Entry 7D4F (electron microscopy, 2.57 A resolution); this record covers chains C and A of the 4 polymer chains in the assembly.

# Chain C
Protein: Non-structural protein 7
Source organism: Severe acute respiratory syndrome coronavirus 2
UniProt: P0DTD1 (R1AB_SARS2); residues 1-83 here correspond to UniProt positions 3860-3942 (UniProt number = residue number + 3859)
Sequence (84 residues; row label = number of the first residue in the row; numbering starts at 0):
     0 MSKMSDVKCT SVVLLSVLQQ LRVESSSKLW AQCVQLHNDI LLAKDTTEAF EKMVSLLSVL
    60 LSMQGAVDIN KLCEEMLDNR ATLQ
Not modelled in the structure: 0-1, 65-83
Sequence notes: initiating methionine (0)
Swiss-Prot annotation at these positions:
  - site: Q83 (Cleavage)

# Chain A
Protein: RNA-directed RNA polymerase
Source organism: Severe acute respiratory syndrome coronavirus 2
Notes: EC 2.7.7.48
UniProt: P0DTD1 (R1AB_SARS2); residues 1-932 here correspond to UniProt positions 4393-5324 (UniProt number = residue number + 4392)
Sequence (943 residues; row label = number of the first residue in the row; numbering starts at 0):
     0 MSADAQSFLN RVCGVSAARL TPCGTGTSTD VVYRAFDIYN DKVAGFAKFL KTNCCRFQEK
    60 DEDDNLIDSY FVVKRHTFSN YQHEETIYNL LKDCPAVAKH DFFKFRIDGD MVPHISRQRL
   120 TKYTMADLVY ALRHFDEGNC DTLKEILVTY NCCDDDYFNK KDWYDFVENP DILRVYANLG
   180 ERVRQALLKT VQFCDAMRNA GIVGVLTLDN QDLNGNWYDF GDFIQTTPGS GVPVVDSYYS
   240 LLMPILTLTR ALTAESHVDT DLTKPYIKWD LLKYDFTEER LKLFDRYFKY WDQTYHPNCV
   300 NCLDDRCILH CANFNVLFST VFPPTSFGPL VRKIFVDGVP FVVSTGYHFR ELGVVHNQDV
   360 NLHSSRLSFK ELLVYAADPA MHAASGNLLL DKRTTCFSVA ALTNNVAFQT VKPGNFNKDF
   420 YDFAVSKGFF KEGSSVELKH FFFAQDGNAA ISDYDYYRYN LPTMCDIRQL LFVVEVVDKY
   480 FDCYDGGCIN ANQVIVNNLD KSAGFPFNKW GKARLYYDSM SYEDQDALFA YTKRNVIPTI
   540 TQMNLKYAIS AKNRARTVAG VSICSTMTNR QFHQKLLKSI AATRGATVVI GTSKFYGGWH
   600 NMLKTVYSDV ENPHLMGWDY PKCDRAMPNM LRIMASLVLA RKHTTCCSLS HRFYRLANEC
   660 AQVLSEMVMC GGSLYVKPGG TSSGDATTAY ANSVFNICQA VTANVNALLS TDGNKIADKY
   720 VRNLQHRLYE CLYRNRDVDT DFVNEFYAYL RKHFSMMILS DDAVVCFNST YASQGLVASI
   780 KNFKSVLYYQ NNVFMSEAKC WTETDLTKGP HEFCSQHTML VKQGDDYVYL PYPDPSRILG
   840 AGCFVDDIVK TDGTLMIERF VSLAIDAYPL TKHPNQEYAD VFHLYLQYIR KLHDELTGHM
   900 LDMYSVMLTN DNTSRYWEPE FYEAMYTPHT VLQGGSENLY FQG
Not modelled in the structure: 0-5, 23-30, 107-109, 896-910, 930-942
Sequence notes: initiating methionine (0); expression tag (933-942)
Metal / ion sites: Zn2+ site 1: H295, C301, C306, C310; Zn2+ site 2: C487, C645, C646
Ligand contacts:
  - suramin (H3U; 8-(3-(3-aminobenzamido)-4-methylbenzamido)naphthalene-1,3,5-trisulfonic acid), molecule 1: H439, I548, S549, A550, K551, R553, R555, R836, A840, R858, S861, L862, D865
  - suramin (H3U), molecule 2: I494, N496, N497, K500, R569, Q573, L576, K577, A580, I589, G590, T591, A685, Y689, L758, C813
Swiss-Prot annotation at these positions:
  - region: K545 to R555 (Interaction with RMP Remdesivir), T582 to P620 (RdRp Palm N-ter)
  - active site: S759, D760, D761
  - binding site (Mn(2+)): N209, D218
  - binding site (Zn(2+)): H295, C301, C306, C310, C487, H642, C645, C646
  - site: Q932 (Cleavage)
Reported in the primary citation:
  - binding site for suramin: H439, N496, N497, K500, S549, A550, K551, R553, R555, R569, Q573, L576, K577, A580, G590, A685, Y689, L758, R836, A840, S861, L862, D865

# How chain C and chain A interact
Contacting residue pairs - 30 pairs, chain C then chain A:
  K2(C) with F429(A)
  S4(C) with Y420(A), hydrogen bond; F429(A); L437(A)
  D5(C) with Y420(A), hydrogen bond (backbone-side chain)
  K7(C) with F440(A)
  C8(C) with F415(A), hydrophobic; L437(A), hydrophobic; F843(A), hydrophobic
  V11(C) with G413(A); F843(A), hydrophobic
  V12(C) with F415(A), hydrophobic
  L14(C) with P412(A), hydrophobic; A443(A), hydrophobic
  S15(C) with P412(A); G413(A), hydrogen bond (side chain-backbone)
  Q18(C) with K411(A)
  E23(C) with T409(A), hydrogen bond
  W29(C) with T409(A); Q444(A), hydrogen bond (side chain-backbone); D445(A)
  V33(C) with A443(A)
  H36(C) with P412(A); F441(A)
  N37(C) with F442(A); A443(A); N552(A)
  L40(C) with F440(A); F442(A), hydrophobic
  L41(C) with F442(A), hydrophobic
Other interface residues (no listed pair), chain C (18 interface residues in all): A30
Other interface residues (no listed pair), chain A (19 interface residues in all): V410, E431, A550

# In short
Chain C and chain A form an interface of 18 and 19 residues respectively; the contacts include 5 hydrogen
bonds. Polar pairs include S4(C)-Y420(A), D5(C)-Y420(A) and S15(C)-G413(A). Ligands of chain A: suramin. From
the paper: a binding site for suramin at H439(A), N496(A) and N497(A) among others.
Here chain C is Non-structural protein 7 and chain A is RNA-directed RNA polymerase, both from Severe acute
respiratory syndrome coronavirus 2. Entry 7D4F (Structure of COVID-19 RNA-dependent RNA polymerase bound to
suramin) was determined by electron microscopy.
